PDB entry 8YZE | electron microscopy, 3.06 A resolution | chains C and I of the 6 polymer chains in the assembly

[Chain C]
Molecule: Spike glycoprotein, Fibritin, Expression Tag
Source organism: Severe acute respiratory syndrome coronavirus 2
Reference sequence: chimeric construct of P0DTC2, P10104: residues 21-1208 from P0DTC2 (SPIKE_SARS2) positions 14-1200 (offset varies); residues 1211-1234 from P10104 positions 458-481 (UniProt number = residue number - 753)
Sequence (1291 residues; row label = number of the first residue in the row; note: 1 number in that range is skipped by the numbering (no residue carries it; nothing is unmodelled there); numbers below 1 keep their minus sign (Met-3 is residue -3)):
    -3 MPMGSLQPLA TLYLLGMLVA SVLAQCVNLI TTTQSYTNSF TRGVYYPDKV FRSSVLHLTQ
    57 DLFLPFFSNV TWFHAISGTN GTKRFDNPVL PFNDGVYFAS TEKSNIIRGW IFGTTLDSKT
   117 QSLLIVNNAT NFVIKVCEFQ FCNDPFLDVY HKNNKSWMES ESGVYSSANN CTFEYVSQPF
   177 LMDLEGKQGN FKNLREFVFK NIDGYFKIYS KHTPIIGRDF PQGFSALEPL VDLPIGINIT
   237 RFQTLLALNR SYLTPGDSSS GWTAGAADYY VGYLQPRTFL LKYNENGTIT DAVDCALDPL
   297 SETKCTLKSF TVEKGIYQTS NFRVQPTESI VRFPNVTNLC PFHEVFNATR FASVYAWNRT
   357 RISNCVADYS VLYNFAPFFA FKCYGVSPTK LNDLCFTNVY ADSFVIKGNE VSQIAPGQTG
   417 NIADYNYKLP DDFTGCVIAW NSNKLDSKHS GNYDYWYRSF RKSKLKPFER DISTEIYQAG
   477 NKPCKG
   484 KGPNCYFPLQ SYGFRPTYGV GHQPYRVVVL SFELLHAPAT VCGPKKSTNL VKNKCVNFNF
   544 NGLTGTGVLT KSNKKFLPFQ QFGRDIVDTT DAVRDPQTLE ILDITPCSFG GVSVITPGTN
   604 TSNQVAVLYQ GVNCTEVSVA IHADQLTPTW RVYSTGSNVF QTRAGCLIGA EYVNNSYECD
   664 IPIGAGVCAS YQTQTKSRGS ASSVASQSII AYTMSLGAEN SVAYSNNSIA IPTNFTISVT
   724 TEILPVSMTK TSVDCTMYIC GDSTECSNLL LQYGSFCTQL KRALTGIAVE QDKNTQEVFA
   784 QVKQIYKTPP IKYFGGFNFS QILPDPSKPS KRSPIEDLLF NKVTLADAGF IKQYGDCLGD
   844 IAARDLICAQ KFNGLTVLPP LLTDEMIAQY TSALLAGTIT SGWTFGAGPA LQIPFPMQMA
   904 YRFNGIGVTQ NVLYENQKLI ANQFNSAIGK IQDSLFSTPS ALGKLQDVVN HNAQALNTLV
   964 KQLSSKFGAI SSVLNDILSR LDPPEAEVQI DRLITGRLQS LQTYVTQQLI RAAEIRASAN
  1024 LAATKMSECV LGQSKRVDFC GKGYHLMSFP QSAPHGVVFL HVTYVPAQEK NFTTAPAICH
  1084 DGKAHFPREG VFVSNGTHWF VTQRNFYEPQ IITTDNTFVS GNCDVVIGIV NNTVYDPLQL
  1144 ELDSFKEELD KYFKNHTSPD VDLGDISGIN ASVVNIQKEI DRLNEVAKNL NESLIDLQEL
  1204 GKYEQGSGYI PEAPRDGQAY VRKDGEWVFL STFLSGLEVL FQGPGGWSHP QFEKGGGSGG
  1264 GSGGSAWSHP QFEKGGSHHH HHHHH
Not modelled in the structure: -3 to 20, 72-82, 144-156, 177-187, 210-220, 243-263, 678-688, 828-854, 1161-1288
Disulfides: Cys133-Cys167, Cys336-Cys361, Cys379-Cys432, Cys391-Cys525, Cys538-Cys590, Cys617-Cys649, Cys662-Cys671, Cys738-Cys760, Cys743-Cys749, Cys1032-Cys1043, Cys1082-Cys1126
Differences from the reference sequence: initiating methionine (-3); expression tag (-2 to 20); variant Ile26 (Thr19 in P0DTC2), Ser31 (Ala27 in P0DTC2), Asp144 (Gly142 in P0DTC2), Gly159 (Arg158 in P0DTC2), Ile212 (Leu in P0DTC2), Gly213 (Val in P0DTC2), His339 (Gly in P0DTC2), Phe371 (Ser in P0DTC2), Asn405 (Asp in P0DTC2), Ser408 (Arg in P0DTC2), Asn417 (Lys in P0DTC2), Lys440 (Asn in P0DTC2), Ser446 (Gly in P0DTC2), Lys460 (Asn in P0DTC2), Asn477 (Ser in P0DTC2), Lys478 (Thr in P0DTC2), Lys484 (Glu in P0DTC2), Pro486 (Phe in P0DTC2), Arg498 (Gln in P0DTC2), Tyr501 (Asn in P0DTC2), His505 (Tyr in P0DTC2), Gly614 (Asp in P0DTC2), Tyr655 (His in P0DTC2), Lys679 (Asn in P0DTC2), Arg681 (Pro in P0DTC2), Ser685 (Arg in P0DTC2), Lys764 (Asn in P0DTC2), Tyr796 (Asp in P0DTC2), His954 (Gln in P0DTC2), Lys969 (Asn in P0DTC2); conflict Thr28 (Arg21 in P0DTC2), Leu54 (Ser50 in P0DTC2), Phe128 (Val126 in P0DTC2), 29 further conflict positions vs the reference (P0DTC2) not listed; linker (1209-1210)
Curated features (UniProtKB/Swiss-Prot):
  - glycosylation (N-linked (GlcNAc...) asparagine): Asn24 (complex), Asn717 (high mannose)

[Chain I]
Molecule: Angiotensin-converting enzyme 2
Source organism: Homo sapiens
Notes: EC 3.4.17.23, 3.4.17.-
Reference sequence: Q9BYF1 (ACE2_HUMAN); residues 1-732 here = UniProt positions 1-732
Sequence (742 residues; numbered 1 to 742; the number before each row is that of its first residue):
     1 MSSSSWLLLS LVAVTAAQST IEEQAKTFLD KFNHEAEDLF YQSSLASWNY NTNITEENVQ
    61 NMNNAGDKWS AFLKEQSTLA QMYPLQEIQN LTVKLQLQAL QQNGSSVLSE DKSKRLNTIL
   121 NTMSTIYSTG KVCNPDNPQE CLLLEPGLNE IMANSLDYNE RLWAWESWRS EVGKQLRPLY
   181 EEYVVLKNEM ARANHYEDYG DYWRGDYEVN GVDGYDYSRG QLIEDVEHTF EEIKPLYEHL
   241 HAYVRAKLMN AYPSYISPIG CLPAHLLGDM WGRFWTNLYS LTVPFGQKPN IDVTDAMVDQ
   301 AWDAQRIFKE AEKFFVSVGL PNMTQGFWEN SMLTDPGNVQ KAVCHPTAWD LGKGDFRILM
   361 CTKVTMDDFL TAHHEMGHIQ YDMAYAAQPF LLRNGANEGF HEAVGEIMSL SAATPKHLKS
   421 IGLLSPDFQE DNETEINFLL KQALTIVGTL PFTYMLEKWR WMVFKGEIPK DQWMKKWWEM
   481 KREIVGVVEP VPHDETYCDP ASLFHVSNDY SFIRYYTRTL YQFQFQEALC QAAKHEGPLH
   541 KCDISNSTEA GQKLFNMLRL GKSEPWTLAL ENVVGAKNMN VRPLLNYFEP LFTWLKDQNK
   601 NSFVGWSTDW SPYADQSIKV RISLKSALGD KAYEWNDNEM YLFRSSVAYA MRQYFLKVKN
   661 QMILFGEEDV RVANLKPRIS FNFFVTAPKN VSDIIPRTEV EKAIRMSRSR INDAFRLNDN
   721 SLEFLGIQPT LGSGHHHHHH HH
Not modelled in the structure: 1-18, 616-742
Disulfides: Cys133-Cys141, Cys344-Cys361, Cys530-Cys542
Differences from the reference sequence: expression tag (733-742)
Curated features (UniProtKB/Swiss-Prot):
  - region: Asp30 to Tyr41 (Interaction with SARS-CoV spike glycoprotein), Met82 to Pro84 (Interaction with SARS-CoV spike glycoprotein), Lys353 to Arg357 (Interaction with SARS-CoV spike glycoprotein), Arg652 to Lys659 (Essential for cleavage by ADAM17), Arg697 to Arg716 (Essential for cleavage by TMPRSS11D and TMPRSS2)
  - active site: Glu375 (Proton acceptor), His505 (Proton donor)
  - binding site (chloride): Arg169, Trp477, Lys481
  - binding site (substrate): Arg273, His345, Pro346, Tyr515
  - binding site (Zn(2+)): His374, His378, Glu402
  - glycosylation (N-linked (GlcNAc...) asparagine): Asn53, Asn90, Asn103, Asn322, Asn432, Asn546, Asn690
  - mutagenesis: Ser19 (S19P: Increases slightly the interaction with RBD domain of SARS-CoV-2 spike protein), Gln24 to Lys26 (Slightly inhibits interaction with SARS-CoV spike glycoprotein), Gln24 (Q24T: Increases slightly the interaction with RBD domain of SARS-CoV-2 spike protein), Ala25 (A25V: Increases slightly the interaction with RBD domain of SARS-CoV-2 spike protein), Thr27 (T27Y: Increases slightly the interaction with RBD domain of SARS-CoV-2 spike protein. In sACE2.v2.2; increases interaction with RBD domain of SARS-CoV-2 spike protein ...), Leu29 (L29F: Increases slightly the interaction with RBD domain of SARS-CoV-2 spike protein), Lys31 (K31D: Abolishes interaction with SARS-CoV spike glycoprotein; K31Y: Increases slightly the interaction with RBD domain of SARS-CoV-2 spike protein), Asn33 (N33D: Increases slightly the interaction with RBD domain of SARS-CoV-2 spike protein), His34 (H34A: Increases slightly the interaction with RBD domain of SARS-CoV-2 spike protein), Glu37 (E37A: No effect on interaction with SARS-CoV spike glycoprotein), Asp38 (D38A: No effect on interaction with SARS-CoV spike glycoprotein), Leu39 (L39R: Increases slightly the interaction with RBD domain of SARS-CoV-2 spike protein), 48 further mutagenesis entries in UniProt

[How chain C and chain I interact]
Residue-residue contacts - 25 pairs, chain C then chain I:
  Tyr449(C) with Asp38(I)
  Phe456(C) with Thr27(I); Asp30(I)
  Ala475(C) with Ser19(I), hydrogen bond (backbone-side chain); Gln24(I)
  Gly476(C) with Gln24(I)
  Asn477(C) with Ser19(I), hydrogen bond (side chain-backbone)
  Asn487(C) with Gln24(I); Tyr83(I)
  Tyr489(C) with Gln24(I), hydrogen bond (side chain-backbone); Thr27(I); Phe28(I), hydrogen bond (side chain-backbone); Lys31(I); Tyr83(I), hydrogen bond
  Ser494(C) with His34(I), hydrogen bond (backbone-side chain)
  Tyr495(C) with His34(I)
  Arg498(C) with Asp38(I), salt bridge; Tyr41(I); Gln42(I)
  Thr500(C) with Tyr41(I), hydrogen bond; Asp355(I)
  Tyr501(C) with Tyr41(I), hydrophobic; Lys353(I)
  Gly502(C) with Lys353(I), hydrogen bond (backbone-backbone)
  His505(C) with Lys353(I)
Also at the interface, not in a pair above, chain C (16 interface residues in all): Tyr453, Pro486
Also at the interface, not in a pair above, chain I (16 interface residues in all): Met82, Gly354, Arg357

[In short]
Chain C and chain I each contribute 16 residues to their interface, with 8 hydrogen bonds and 1 salt bridge.
Among the polar pairs are Arg498(C)-Asp38(I), Ala475(C)-Ser19(I) and Asn477(C)-Ser19(I).
Here chain C is Spike glycoprotein, Fibritin, Expression Tag (Severe acute respiratory syndrome coronavirus 2)
and chain I is Angiotensin-converting enzyme 2 (Homo sapiens). Entry 8YZE (The JN.1 spike protein (S) in
complex with ACE2) was determined by electron microscopy together with 8YZB, 8YZC and 8YZD from the same
study.
